7D2A - chain A; structure by X-ray diffraction, 1.57 A resolution.

[Chain A]
Name: AlyQ
Source organism: Persicobacter sp. CCB-QB2
Notes: fragment: cbm32
Reference sequence: A0A3B6UEP6 (A0A3B6UEP6_9BACT); the author numbering skips numbers that UniProt does not, so the offset changes along the chain: -7 to -1 = UniProt 1-7; 188-323 = UniProt 8-143
Sequence (149 residues; numbered -7 to 329; 188 numbers in that range are skipped by the numbering (no residue carries them; nothing is unmodelled there); the number before each row is that of its first residue; numbers below 1 keep their minus sign (Met-7 is residue -7)):
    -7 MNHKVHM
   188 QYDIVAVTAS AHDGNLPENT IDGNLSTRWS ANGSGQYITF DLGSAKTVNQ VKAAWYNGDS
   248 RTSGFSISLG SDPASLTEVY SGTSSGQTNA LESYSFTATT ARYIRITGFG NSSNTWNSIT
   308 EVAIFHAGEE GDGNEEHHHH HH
Not modelled in the structure: -7 to -3, 315-329
Construct notes: expression tag (324-329)
Metal / ion sites: Ca2+: Asn206, Asp209, Asn211, Thr214, Thr307, Glu308

[Overview]
The Ca2+ site is built by Asn206, Asp209, Asn211, Thr214, Thr307 and Glu308.
Chain A is AlyQ (Persicobacter sp. CCB-QB2); the structure, CBM32 of AlyQ in complex with 4,5-unsaturated
mannuronic acid, was determined by X-ray diffraction, deposited together with 7D29.
